2C72 - chains A and B; structure by X-ray diffraction, 2.00 A resolution.

== Chain A (and B) ==
Name: Amine oxidase (flavin-containing) B
Organism: Homo sapiens
Notes: EC 1.4.3.4; chain B of this document is another copy of the same molecule, construct and numbering; everything in this record applies to it too
UniProt: P27338 (AOFB_HUMAN); residues 2-520 here correspond to UniProt positions 1-519 (UniProt number = residue number - 1)
Sequence (520 residues; each row starts with the number of its first residue):
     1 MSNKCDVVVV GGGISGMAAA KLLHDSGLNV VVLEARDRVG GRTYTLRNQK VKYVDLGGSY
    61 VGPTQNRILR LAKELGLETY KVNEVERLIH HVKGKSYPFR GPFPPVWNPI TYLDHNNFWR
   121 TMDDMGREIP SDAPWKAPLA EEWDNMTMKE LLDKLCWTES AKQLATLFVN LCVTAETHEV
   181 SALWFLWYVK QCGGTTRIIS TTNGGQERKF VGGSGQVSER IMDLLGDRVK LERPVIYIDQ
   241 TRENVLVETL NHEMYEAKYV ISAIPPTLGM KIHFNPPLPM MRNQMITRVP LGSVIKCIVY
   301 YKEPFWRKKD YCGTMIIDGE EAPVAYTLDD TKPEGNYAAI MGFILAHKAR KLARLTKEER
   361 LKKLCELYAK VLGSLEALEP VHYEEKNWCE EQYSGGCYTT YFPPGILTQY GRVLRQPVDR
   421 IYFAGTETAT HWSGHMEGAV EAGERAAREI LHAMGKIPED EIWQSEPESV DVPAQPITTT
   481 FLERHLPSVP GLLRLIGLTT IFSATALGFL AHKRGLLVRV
Unresolved in the structure: 1-2, 502-520 (chain B: 1-2, 497-520)
Sequence notes: engineered mutation His435 (Tyr434 in P27338)
Glycans and other covalent adducts: flavin-adenine dinucleotide (FAD) linked to Cys397
Small-molecule neighbours: FAD / N-propargyl-1(S)-aminoindan: Val10, Gly11, Gly12, Gly13, Ile14, Ser15, Gly16, Leu33, Glu34, Ala35, Arg36, Gly40, Gly41, Arg42, Thr43, Leu56, Gly57, Gly58, Ser59, Tyr60, Leu171, Cys172, Ile198, Ile199, Gln206, Arg233, Pro234, Val235, Ala263, Ile264, Pro265, Leu268, Ile272, Val294, Lys296, Tyr326, Phe343, Trp388, Tyr393, Tyr398, Gly425, Thr426, Gly434, His435, Met436, Glu437, Ala439

== Chain A / chain B interface ==
Pairs across the interface - 95 pairs, chain A then chain B:
  Asn145(A) - Lys149(B)
  Asn145(A) - His178(B)  hydrogen bond
  Lys149(A) - Asn145(B)
  Glu150(A) - Glu150(B)
  His178(A) - Asn145(B)  hydrogen bond
  His178(A) - Pro404(B)
  His178(A) - Gly405(B)
  Glu179(A) - Pro404(B)
  Pro234(A) - His273(B)
  Val235(A) - His273(B)
  Ile236(A) - Ile236(B)  hydrophobic
  Ile236(A) - His273(B)
  Tyr237(A) - Leu250(B)  hydrophobic
  Glu248(A) - His252(B)  salt bridge
  Leu250(A) - Tyr237(B)  hydrophobic
  His252(A) - Glu248(B)  salt bridge
  His252(A) - His252(B)
  Thr267(A) - Met270(B)
  Leu268(A) - Met270(B)  hydrophobic
  Met270(A) - Thr267(B)
  Met270(A) - Leu268(B)  hydrophobic
  Met270(A) - Met270(B)  hydrophobic
  Met270(A) - Lys271(B)  hydrogen bond (backbone-side chain)
  Lys271(A) - Met270(B)  hydrogen bond (side chain-backbone)
  Lys271(A) - Ile272(B)  hydrogen bond (side chain-backbone)
  Lys271(A) - His273(B)  hydrogen bond (backbone-side chain)
  Ile272(A) - Lys271(B)  hydrogen bond (backbone-side chain)
  His273(A) - Pro234(B)
  His273(A) - Val235(B)
  His273(A) - Ile236(B)
  His273(A) - Lys271(B)  hydrogen bond (side chain-backbone)
  His273(A) - Gln392(B)
  His273(A) - Tyr393(B)  hydrogen bond
  Phe274(A) - Gln392(B)  hydrogen bond (backbone-side chain)
  Met280(A) - Ala353(B)  hydrophobic
  Met280(A) - Asn387(B)
  Met280(A) - Cys389(B)  hydrophobic
  Met280(A) - Glu390(B)
  Met281(A) - Arg350(B)
  Asn283(A) - Cys389(B)  hydrogen bond (side chain-backbone)
  Asn283(A) - Glu390(B)
  Asn283(A) - Glu391(B)  hydrogen bond (side chain-backbone)
  Asn283(A) - Gln392(B)
  Gln284(A) - Leu291(B)
  Gln284(A) - Gly292(B)  hydrogen bond (side chain-backbone)
  Gln284(A) - Ser293(B)  hydrogen bond
  Gln284(A) - Cys389(B)  hydrogen bond
  Gln284(A) - Gly395(B)  hydrogen bond (side chain-backbone)
  Gln284(A) - Gly396(B)
  Thr287(A) - Thr287(B)
  Thr287(A) - Pro290(B)
  Arg288(A) - Pro290(B)
  Arg288(A) - Leu291(B)  hydrogen bond (side chain-backbone)
  Arg288(A) - Ser293(B)  hydrogen bond
  Arg288(A) - Arg350(B)
  Arg288(A) - Tyr401(B)
  Pro290(A) - Thr287(B)
  Pro290(A) - Arg288(B)
  Leu291(A) - Gln284(B)
  Leu291(A) - Arg288(B)  hydrogen bond (backbone-side chain)
  Gly292(A) - Gln284(B)  hydrogen bond (backbone-side chain)
  Ser293(A) - Gln284(B)  hydrogen bond
  Ser293(A) - Arg288(B)  hydrogen bond
  Ser293(A) - Tyr410(B)  hydrogen bond
  His347(A) - Gln409(B)
  Arg350(A) - Met281(B)
  Arg350(A) - Arg288(B)
  Arg350(A) - Gln409(B)  hydrogen bond
  Arg350(A) - Tyr410(B)  hydrogen bond
  Ala353(A) - Met280(B)  hydrophobic
  Asn387(A) - Met280(B)
  Cys389(A) - Met280(B)  hydrophobic
  Cys389(A) - Asn283(B)  hydrogen bond (backbone-side chain)
  Cys389(A) - Gln284(B)  hydrogen bond
  Glu390(A) - Met280(B)
  Glu390(A) - Asn283(B)
  Glu391(A) - Asn283(B)  hydrogen bond (backbone-side chain)
  Gln392(A) - Ile272(B)
  Gln392(A) - His273(B)
  Gln392(A) - Phe274(B)  hydrogen bond (side chain-backbone)
  Gln392(A) - Asn283(B)
  Tyr393(A) - His273(B)  hydrogen bond
  Gly395(A) - Gln284(B)  hydrogen bond (backbone-side chain)
  Gly396(A) - Gln284(B)
  Tyr401(A) - Arg288(B)
  Tyr401(A) - Ile406(B)
  Pro404(A) - His178(B)
  Pro404(A) - Glu179(B)
  Pro404(A) - Pro404(B)  hydrophobic
  Gly405(A) - His178(B)
  Ile406(A) - Tyr401(B)
  Gln409(A) - His347(B)
  Gln409(A) - Arg350(B)  hydrogen bond
  Tyr410(A) - Ser293(B)  hydrogen bond
  Tyr410(A) - Arg350(B)  hydrogen bond
Also at the interface, not in a pair above, chain A (51 interface residues in all): Thr147, Pro277, Leu278, Val289, Pro403
Also at the interface, not in a pair above, chain B (51 interface residues in all): Thr147, Pro277, Leu278, Val289, Pro403

== In short ==
Chain A and chain B each contribute 51 residues to their interface, with 34 hydrogen bonds and 2 salt bridges.
Polar pairs include Glu248(A)-His252(B), Asn145(A)-His178(B) and Met270(A)-Lys271(B). Chain A binds FAD /
N-propargyl-1(S)-aminoindan.
Chain A and chain B are both Amine oxidase (flavin-containing) B (Homo sapiens); the structure, Functional
Role of the Aromatic Cage in Human Monoamine Oxidase B: Structures and Catalytic Properties of ..., was
determined by X-ray diffraction (same publication as 2C70, 2C73, 2C75 and 2C76).
